PDB entry 3RTJ | X-ray diffraction, 3.00 A resolution | chains A and B of the 3 polymer chains in the assembly

# Chain A
Protein: Ricin A chain
Source organism: Ricinus communis
Notes: EC 3.2.2.22
Reference sequence: P02879 (RICI_RICCO); residues 1-267 here correspond to UniProt positions 36-302 (UniProt number = residue number + 35)
Chain sequence (267 residues; numbered 1 to 267; the number before each row is that of its first residue):
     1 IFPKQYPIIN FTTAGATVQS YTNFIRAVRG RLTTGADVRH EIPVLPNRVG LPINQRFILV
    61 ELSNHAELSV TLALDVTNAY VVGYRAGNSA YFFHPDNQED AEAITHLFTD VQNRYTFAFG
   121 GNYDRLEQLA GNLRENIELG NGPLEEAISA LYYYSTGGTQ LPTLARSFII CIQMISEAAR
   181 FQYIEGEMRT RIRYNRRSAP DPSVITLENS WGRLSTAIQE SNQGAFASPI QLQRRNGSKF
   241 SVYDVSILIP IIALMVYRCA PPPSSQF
Not modelled in the structure: 1-4, 263-267

# Chain B
Protein: Ricin B chain
Source organism: Ricinus communis
Notes: EC 3.2.2.22
Reference sequence: P02879 (RICI_RICCO); residues 1-262 here correspond to UniProt positions 315-576 (UniProt number = residue number + 314)
Chain sequence (262 residues; row label = number of the first residue in the row):
     1 ADVCMDPEPI VRIVGRNGLC VDVRDGRFHN GNAIQLWPCK SNTDANQLWT LKRDNTIRSN
    61 GKCLTTYGYS PGVYVMIYDC NTAATDATRW QIWDNGTIIN PRSSLVLAAT SGNSGTTLTV
   121 QTNIYAVSQG WLPTNNTQPF VTTIVGLYGL CLQANSGQVW IEDCSSEKAE QQWALYADGS
   181 IRPQQNRDNC LTSDSNIRET VVKILSCGPA SSGQRWMFKN DGTILNLYSG LVLDVRASDP
   241 SLKQIILYPL HGDPNQIWLP LF
Disulfides: C20-C39, C63-C80, C151-C164, C190-C207
Covalent attachments: N-acetylglucosamine (NAG) linked to N95, N135

# Interface between chain A and chain B
Pairs across the interface (67):
  R39(A) - C4(B)
  H40(A) - D94(B)  salt bridge
  E41(A) - M217(B)
  E41(A) - K219(B)  salt bridge
  E41(A) - N220(B)
  I42(A) - N220(B)
  P43(A) - N220(B)
  Q182(A) - N220(B)  hydrogen bond (side chain-backbone)
  Q182(A) - L259(B)
  Y183(A) - P260(B)
  Y183(A) - F262(B)  hydrogen bond (side chain-backbone)
  G186(A) - L259(B)
  R193(A) - Y148(B)
  R193(A) - G149(B)
  Y194(A) - G149(B)
  Q219(A) - C4(B)  hydrogen bond (backbone-side chain)
  E220(A) - M5(B)
  E220(A) - P7(B)
  S221(A) - D6(B)
  N222(A) - D6(B)  hydrogen bond
  N222(A) - P7(B)  hydrogen bond (side chain-backbone)
  N222(A) - P9(B)
  N222(A) - L51(B)  hydrogen bond (side chain-backbone)
  N222(A) - K52(B)
  Q223(A) - N55(B)
  Q223(A) - Q91(B)
  Q223(A) - I92(B)
  A225(A) - P9(B)  hydrophobic
  A225(A) - L51(B)  hydrophobic
  F226(A) - P9(B)
  A227(A) - P7(B)  hydrophobic
  A227(A) - P9(B)  hydrophobic
  Q233(A) - F262(B)
  R234(A) - F140(B)
  R234(A) - V141(B)  hydrogen bond (side chain-backbone)
  R234(A) - F262(B)  hydrogen bond (side chain-backbone)
  R235(A) - F262(B)  hydrogen bond (backbone-backbone)
  F240(A) - F140(B)  hydrophobic
  F240(A) - F262(B)  hydrophobic
  S241(A) - N136(B)  hydrogen bond (backbone-side chain)
  Y243(A) - T134(B)
  Y243(A) - N135(B)
  Y243(A) - N136(B)
  D244(A) - L132(B)
  D244(A) - P133(B)
  V245(A) - D94(B)
  S246(A) - D94(B)
  S246(A) - L132(B)
  I249(A) - M217(B)  hydrophobic
  I249(A) - F218(B)
  I249(A) - K219(B)
  I249(A) - N220(B)
  P250(A) - F218(B)  hydrophobic
  P250(A) - K219(B)
  P250(A) - L259(B)
  I251(A) - F262(B)  hydrophobic
  I252(A) - N220(B)
  R258(A) - A1(B)  hydrogen bond (backbone-backbone)
  C259(A) - A1(B)
  C259(A) - V3(B)
  C259(A) - C4(B)  disulfide
  A260(A) - D2(B)  hydrogen bond (backbone-backbone)
  A260(A) - V3(B)
  A260(A) - C4(B)  hydrogen bond (backbone-backbone)
  P261(A) - V3(B)
  P262(A) - V3(B)  hydrophobic
  P262(A) - C4(B)
Also at the interface, not in a pair above, chain A (42 interface residues in all): E187, R189, S203, G224, I247, A253
Also at the interface, not in a pair above, chain B (34 interface residues in all): E8, R53, W90, L261
Inter-chain disulfides: C259(A)-C4(B)

# Overview
The interface between chain A and chain B involves 42 residues on one side and 34 on the other; the contacts
include 1 disulfide bond, 13 hydrogen bonds and 2 salt bridges. Among the polar pairs are H40(A)-D94(B),
E41(A)-K219(B) and Q182(A)-N220(B).
Here chain A is Ricin A chain and chain B is Ricin B chain, both from Ricinus communis. Entry 3RTJ (Crystal
structure of ricin bound with dinucleotide ApG) was determined by X-ray diffraction together with 3RTI from
the same study.
